6IR9 - chains N and c of the 26 polymer chains in the assembly; structure by electron microscopy, 3.80 A resolution.

# Chain N
Molecule: 198-nt DNA strand
Sequence (198 nucleotides; each row starts with the number of its first residue; numbers below 1 keep their minus sign (DG-125 is residue -125)):
  -125 GCTTACGTCA GTCTGGCCAT CTTTGTGTTT GGTGTGTTTG GGTGGTGGCC GTTTTCGTTG
   -65 TTTTTTTCTG TCTCGTGCCT GGTGTCTTGG GTGTAATCCC CTTGGCGGTT AAAACGCGGG
    -5 GGACAGCGCG TACGTGCGTT TAAGCGGTGC TAGAGCTGTC TACGACCAAT TGAGCGGCCT
    55 CGGCACCGGG ATTCTGAT
Not modelled in the structure: -125 to -56, -37 to -33

# Chain c
Name: Histone H2A type 1-B/E
Source organism: Homo sapiens
UniProtKB: P04908 (H2A1B_HUMAN); residues 0-129 here correspond to UniProt positions 1-130 (UniProt number = residue number + 1)
Sequence (133 residues; numbered -3 to 129; the number before each row is that of its first residue; numbers below 1 keep their minus sign (Gly-3 is residue -3)):
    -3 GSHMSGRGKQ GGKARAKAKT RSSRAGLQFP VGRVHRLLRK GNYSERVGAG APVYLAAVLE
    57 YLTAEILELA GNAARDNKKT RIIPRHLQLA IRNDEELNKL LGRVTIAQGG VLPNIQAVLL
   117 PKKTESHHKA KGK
Not modelled in the structure: -3 to 15, 119-129
Differences from the reference sequence: expression tag (-3 to -1)
UniProt features mapped onto this chain:
  - modified residue: Ser1 (N-acetylserine), Arg3 (Citrulline), Lys5 (N6-(2-hydroxyisobutyryl)lysine), Lys9 (N6-(2-hydroxyisobutyryl)lysine), Lys13 (N6-(beta-hydroxybutyryl)lysine), Lys36 (N6-(2-hydroxyisobutyryl)lysine), Lys74 (N6-(2-hydroxyisobutyryl)lysine), Lys75 (N6-(2-hydroxyisobutyryl)lysine), Lys95 (N6-(2-hydroxyisobutyryl)lysine), Gln104 (N5-methylglutamine), Lys118 (N6-(2-hydroxyisobutyryl)lysine), Lys119 (N6-crotonyllysine), Thr120 (Phosphothreonine), Lys125 (N6-crotonyllysine)
  - cross-link (Glycyl lysine isopeptide (Lys-Gly)): Lys13 (interchain with G-Cter in ubiquitin), Lys15 (interchain with G-Cter in ubiquitin), Lys119 (interchain with G-Cter in ubiquitin)

# How chain N and chain c interact
Pairs across the interface - 11 pairs, chain N then chain c:
  DG38(N) - Arg42(c)  phosphate contact
  DG38(N) - Val43(c)  sugar contact
  DG38(N) - Gly44(c)  phosphate contact
  DG38(N) - Ala45(c)  hydrogen bond to the phosphate
  DA39(N) - Arg42(c)  phosphate contact
  DA39(N) - Val43(c)  hydrogen bond to the phosphate
  DC49(N) - Arg29(c)  salt bridge to the phosphate
  DG57(N) - Thr76(c)  hydrogen bond to the phosphate
  DG57(N) - Arg77(c)  hydrogen bond to the phosphate
  DC58(N) - Thr76(c)  hydrogen bond to the phosphate
  DC58(N) - Arg77(c)  salt bridge to the phosphate
Also at the interface, not in a pair above, chain N (6 interface residues in all): DG48
Also at the interface, not in a pair above, chain c (8 interface residues in all): Arg35

# In short
6 residues of chain N and 8 residues of chain c are in contact; the contacts include 5 hydrogen bonds and 2
salt bridges. Polar contacts include DG38(N)-Ala45(c), DA39(N)-Val43(c) and DG57(N)-Thr76(c).
Chain N is a 198-nt DNA strand and chain c is Histone H2A type 1-B/E (Homo sapiens); the structure, RNA
polymerase II elongation complex bound with Elf1 and Spt4/5, stalled at SHL(-1) of the nucleosome, was
determined by electron microscopy, deposited together with 6J4W, 6J4X, 6J4Y, 6J4Z, 6J50 and 6J51.
